PDB entry 7AAV | electron microscopy, 4.20 A resolution (low resolution: residue-level contacts below are approximate; hydrogen-bond / salt-bridge calls are withheld) | chains r and A of the 17 polymer chains in the assembly

== Chain r ==
Name: 116 kDa U5 small nuclear ribonucleoprotein component
Source organism: Homo sapiens
UniProt: Q15029 (U5S1_HUMAN); residue numbers follow UniProt; this construct covers 1-972
Amino-acid sequence (972 residues; numbered 1 to 972; the number before each row is that of its first residue):
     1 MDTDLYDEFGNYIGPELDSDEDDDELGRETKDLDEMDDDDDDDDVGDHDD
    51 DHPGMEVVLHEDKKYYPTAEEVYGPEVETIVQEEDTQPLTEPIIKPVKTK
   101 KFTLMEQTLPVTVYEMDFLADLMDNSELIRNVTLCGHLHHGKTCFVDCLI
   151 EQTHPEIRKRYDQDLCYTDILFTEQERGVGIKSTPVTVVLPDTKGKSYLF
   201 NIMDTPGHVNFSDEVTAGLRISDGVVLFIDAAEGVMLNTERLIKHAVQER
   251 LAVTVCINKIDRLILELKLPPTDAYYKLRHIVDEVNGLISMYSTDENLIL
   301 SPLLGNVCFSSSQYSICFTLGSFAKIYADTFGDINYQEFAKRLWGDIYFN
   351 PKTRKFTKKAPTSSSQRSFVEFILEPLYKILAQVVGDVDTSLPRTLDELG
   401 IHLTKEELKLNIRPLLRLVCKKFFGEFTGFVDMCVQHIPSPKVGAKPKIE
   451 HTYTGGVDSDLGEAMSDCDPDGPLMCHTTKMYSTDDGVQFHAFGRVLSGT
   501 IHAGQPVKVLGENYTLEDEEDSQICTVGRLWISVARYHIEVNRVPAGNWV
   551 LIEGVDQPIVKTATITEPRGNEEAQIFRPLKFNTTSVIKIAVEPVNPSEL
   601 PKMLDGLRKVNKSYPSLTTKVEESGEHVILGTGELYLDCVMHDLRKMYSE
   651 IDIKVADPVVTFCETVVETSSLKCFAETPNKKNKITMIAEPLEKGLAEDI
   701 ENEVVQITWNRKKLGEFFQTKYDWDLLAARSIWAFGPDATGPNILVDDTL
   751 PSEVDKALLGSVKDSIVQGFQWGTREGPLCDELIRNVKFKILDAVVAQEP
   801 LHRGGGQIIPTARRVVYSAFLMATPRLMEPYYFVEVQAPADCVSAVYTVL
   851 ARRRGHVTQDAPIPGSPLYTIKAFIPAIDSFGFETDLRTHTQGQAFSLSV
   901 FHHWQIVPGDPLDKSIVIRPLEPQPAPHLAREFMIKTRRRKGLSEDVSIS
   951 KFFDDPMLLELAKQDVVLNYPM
Disordered / not traced: 1-62, 958-972
Small-molecule neighbours: GTP (guanosine-5'-triphosphate): His137, Leu138, His139, His140, Gly141, Lys142, Thr143, Cys144, Gly178, Val179, Pro206, Gly207, Lys259, Ser311, Ser312, Gln313, Tyr314
Curated features (UniProtKB/Swiss-Prot):
  - binding site (GTP): Gly136 to Thr143, Asp204 to His208, Asn258 to Asp261
  - modified residue: Met1 (N-acetylmethionine), Ser19 (Phosphoserine), Thr86 (Phosphothreonine)
  - cross-link: Lys64 (Glycyl lysine isopeptide (Lys-Gly) (interchain with G-Cter in SUMO1))
  - natural variant: Arg262 (R262W: In MFDM), Cys476 (C476R: In MFDM), Leu637 (L637R: In MFDM)

== Chain A ==
Name: Pre-mRNA-processing-splicing factor 8
Source organism: Homo sapiens
UniProt: Q6P2Q9 (PRP8_HUMAN); residue numbers follow UniProt; this construct covers 1-2335
Amino-acid sequence (2335 residues; each row starts with the number of its first residue):
     1 MAGVFPYRGPGNPVPGPLAPLPDYMSEEKLQEKARKWQQLQAKRYAEKRK
    51 FGFVDAQKEDMPPEHVRKIIRDHGDMTNRKFRHDKRVYLGALKYMPHAVL
   101 KLLENMPMPWEQIRDVPVLYHITGAISFVNEIPWVIEPVYISQWGSMWIM
   151 MRREKRDRRHFKRMRFPPFDDEEPPLDYADNILDVEPLEAIQLELDPEED
   201 APVLDWFYDHQPLRDSRKYVNGSTYQRWQFTLPMMSTLYRLANQLLTDLV
   251 DDNYFYLFDLKAFFTSKALNMAIPGGPKFEPLVRDINLQDEDWNEFNDIN
   301 KIIIRQPIRTEYKIAFPYLYNNLPHHVHLTWYHTPNVVFIKTEDPDLPAF
   351 YFDPLINPISHRHSVKSQEPLPDDDEEFELPEFVEPFLKDTPLYTDNTAN
   401 GIALLWAPRPFNLRSGRTRRALDIPLVKNWYREHCPAGQPVKVRVSYQKL
   451 LKYYVLNALKHRPPKAQKKRYLFRSFKATKFFQSTKLDWVEVGLQVCRQG
   501 YNMLNLLIHRKNLNYLHLDYNFNLKPVKTLTTKERKKSRFGNAFHLCREV
   551 LRLTKLVVDSHVQYRLGNVDAFQLADGLQYIFAHVGQLTGMYRYKYKLMR
   601 QIRMCKDLKHLIYYRFNTGPVGKGPGCGFWAAGWRVWLFFMRGITPLLER
   651 WLGNLLARQFEGRHSKGVAKTVTKQRVESHFDLELRAAVMHDILDMMPEG
   701 IKQNKARTILQHLSEAWRCWKANIPWKVPGLPTPIENMILRYVKAKADWW
   751 TNTAHYNRERIRRGATVDKTVCKKNLGRLTRLYLKAEQERQHNYLKDGPY
   801 ITAEEAVAVYTTTVHWLESRRFSPIPFPPLSYKHDTKLLILALERLKEAY
   851 SVKSRLNQSQREELGLIEQAYDNPHEALSRIKRHLLTQRAFKEVGIEFMD
   901 LYSHLVPVYDVEPLEKITDAYLDQYLWYEADKRRLFPPWIKPADTEPPPL
   951 LVYKWCQGINNLQDVWETSEGECNVMLESRFEKMYEKIDLTLLNRLLRLI
  1001 VDHNIADYMTAKNNVVINYKDMNHTNSYGIIRGLQFASFIVQYYGLVMDL
  1051 LVLGLHRASEMAGPPQMPNDFLSFQDIATEAAHPIRLFCRYIDRIHIFFR
  1101 FTADEARDLIQRYLTEHPDPNNENIVGYNNKKCWPRDARMRLMKHDVNLG
  1151 RAVFWDIKNRLPRSVTTVQWENSFVSVYSKDNPNLLFNMCGFECRILPKC
  1201 RTSYEEFTHKDGVWNLQNEVTKERTAQCFLRVDDESMQRFHNRVRQILMA
  1251 SGSTTFTKIVNKWNTALIGLMTYFREAVVNTQELLDLLVKCENKIQTRIK
  1301 IGLNSKMPSRFPPVVFYTPKELGGLGMLSMGHVLIPQSDLRWSKQTDVGI
  1351 THFRSGMSHEEDQLIPNLYRYIQPWESEFIDSQRVWAEYALKRQEAIAQN
  1401 RRLTLEDLEDSWDRGIPRINTLFQKDRHTLAYDKGWRVRTDFKQYQVLKQ
  1451 NPFWWTHQRHDGKLWNLNNYRTDMIQALGGVEGILEHTLFKGTYFPTWEG
  1501 LFWEKASGFEESMKWKKLTNAQRSGLNQIPNRRFTLWWSPTINRANVYVG
  1551 FQVQLDLTGIFMHGKIPTLKISLIQIFRAHLWQKIHESIVMDLCQVFDQE
  1601 LDALEIETVQKETIHPRKSYKMNSSCADILLFASYKWNVSRPSLLADSKD
  1651 VMDSTTTQKYWIDIQLRWGDYDSHDIERYARAKFLDYTTDNMSIYPSPTG
  1701 VLIAIDLAYNLHSAYGNWFPGSKPLIQQAMAKIMKANPALYVLRERIRKG
  1751 LQLYSSEPTEPYLSSQNYGELFSNQIIWFVDDTNVYRVTIHKTFEGNLTT
  1801 KPINGAIFIFNPRTGQLFLKIIHTSVWAGQKRLGQLAKWKTAEEVAALIR
  1851 SLPVEEQPKQIIVTRKGMLDPLEVHLLDFPNIVIKGSELQLPFQACLKVE
  1901 KFGDLILKATEPQMVLFNLYDDWLKTISSYTAFSRLILILRALHVNNDRA
  1951 KVILKPDKTTITEPHHIWPTLTDEEWIKVEVQLKDLILADYGKKNNVNVA
  2001 SLTQSEIRDIILGMEISAPSQQRQQIAEIEKQTKEQSQLTATQTRTVNKH
  2051 GDEIITSTTSNYETQTFSSKTEWRVRAISAANLHLRTNHIYVSSDDIKET
  2101 GYTYILPKNVLKKFICISDLRAQIAGYLYGVSPPDNPQVKEIRCIVMVPQ
  2151 WGTHQTVHLPGQLPQHEYLKEMEPLGWIHTQPNESPQLSPQDVTTHAKIM
  2201 ADNPSWDGEKTIIITCSFTPGSCTLTAYKLTPSGYEWGRQNTDKGNNPKG
  2251 YLPSHYERVQMLLSDRFLGFFMVPAQSSWNYNFMGVRHDPNMKYELQLAN
  2301 PKEFYHEVHRPSHFLNFALLQEGEVYSADREDLYA
Disordered / not traced: 1-62, 664-676, 1504-1527, 1756-2335
Small-molecule neighbours: D-chiro inositol hexakisphosphate (KGN): Gln579, His610, Tyr613, Lys623, Gly624, Pro625
Curated features (UniProtKB/Swiss-Prot):
  - region: Met1513 to Leu1526 (Important for branch point selection), Pro2301 to Ala2335 (Required for interaction with EFTUD2 and SNRNP200)
  - modified residue: Ala2 (N-acetylalanine), Ser859 (Phosphoserine), Ser1358 (Phosphoserine), Lys1425 (N6,N6-dimethyllysine), Lys1463 (N6-acetyllysine)
  - natural variant: Pro2301 (P2301T: In RP13), Phe2304 (F2304L: In RP13), His2309 (H2309P: In RP13; H2309R: In RP13), Arg2310 (R2310G: In RP13; R2310K: In RP13), Phe2314 (F2314L: In RP13), Tyr2334 (Y2334N: In RP13)
  - mutagenesis: Val1788 (V1788D: Strongly reduced interaction with RNA), Thr1789 (T1789P: Strongly reduced interaction with RNA)

== Chain r / chain A interface ==
Pairs across the interface - 65 pairs, chain r then chain A:
  Glu176(r) with Thr330(A); Trp331(A)
  Arg177(r) with Thr330(A); Trp331(A); Tyr332(A)
  His208(r) with Tyr332(A)
  Leu265(r) with Ile402(A); Trp406(A)
  Glu266(r) with Val338(A); Phe339(A); Trp406(A)
  Lys268(r) with Phe350(A); Tyr351(A)
  Leu269(r) with Phe350(A)
  Pro270(r) with Tyr351(A); Phe352(A)
  Lys277(r) with Ile359(A)
  Phe323(r) with Phe387(A)
  Tyr327(r) with Val384(A); Glu385(A); Pro386(A); Phe387(A)
  Phe339(r) with Leu380(A)
  Arg342(r) with Glu377(A)
  Thr353(r) with Glu382(A)
  Arg354(r) with Phe378(A); Pro381(A); Glu382(A)
  Phe356(r) with Asp374(A)
  Lys358(r) with Pro370(A); Leu371(A); Asp374(A)
  Phe372(r) with Pro386(A); Phe387(A)
  Pro376(r) with Leu388(A)
  Tyr378(r) with Phe350(A)
  Ala382(r) with Tyr394(A); Thr395(A)
  Val385(r) with Gly401(A)
  Gly386(r) with Asn397(A)
  Ala591(r) with Phe296(A)
  Glu593(r) with Phe296(A)
  Pro597(r) with Asn1121(A); Asn1122(A)
  Met641(r) with Tyr318(A)
  His642(r) with Tyr318(A)
  Lys654(r) with Phe296(A)
  Ala656(r) with Phe296(A)
  Pro862(r) with Asn357(A)
  Ile863(r) with Asn357(A)
  Pro864(r) with Asn357(A)
  Gly865(r) with Ile356(A); Asn357(A)
  Pro867(r) with Leu355(A)
  Ile878(r) with Arg305(A)
  Asp879(r) with Arg305(A)
  Gly882(r) with Tyr312(A)
  Thr885(r) with Tyr312(A)
  Asp886(r) with Tyr312(A)
  Arg888(r) with Tyr256(A)
  Gln892(r) with Asn253(A)
  Gly893(r) with Asp252(A)
  Phe896(r) with His333(A)
  Pro920(r) with Ile299(A)
  Pro923(r) with Ile304(A)
Interface residues without a listed pair, chain r (74 interface residues in all): Thr173, Gly178, Val179, Ile264, Leu267, Asp273, Tyr276, Tyr314, Gly332, Lys355, Thr357, Val388, Asp389, Glu398, Leu410, Asn411, Val592, Leu600, Asp638, Asp652, Val655, Pro658, Ser866, Phe881, Ser897, Leu898, Lys936, Arg939
Interface residues without a listed pair, chain A (60 interface residues in all): Thr231, Leu232, Lys301, Ile303, Phe316, Leu319, Tyr320, Asn322, Leu323, Leu329, Ile340, Pro358, Arg362, Lys389, Leu405, Arg414, Val1126

== In short ==
Chain r and chain A form an interface of 74 and 60 residues respectively. Chain r binds GTP. Chain A binds
D-chiro inositol hexakisphosphate. UniProt lists 17 GTP-binding residues on chain r; 2 mutagenesis sites on
chain A.
Chain r is 116 kDa U5 small nuclear ribonucleoprotein component and chain A is Pre-mRNA-processing-splicing
factor 8, both from Homo sapiens; the structure, Human pre-Bact-2 spliceosome core structure, was determined
by electron microscopy together with 7ABF and 7ABH from the same study.
